Entry 3Q6E (X-ray diffraction, 2.05 A resolution); this record covers chains A and B.

== Chain A ==
Molecule: Insulin A chain
Organism: Homo sapiens
UniProt: P01308 (INS_HUMAN); residues 1-21 here correspond to UniProt positions 90-110 (UniProt number = residue number + 89)
Sequence (21 residues; numbered 1 to 21; the number before each row is that of its first residue):
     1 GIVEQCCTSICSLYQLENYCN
Disulfides: C6-C11

== Chain B ==
Molecule: Insulin B chain
Organism: Homo sapiens
UniProt: P01308 (INS_HUMAN); residues 1-30 here correspond to UniProt positions 25-54 (UniProt number = residue number + 24)
Sequence (30 residues; numbered 1 to 30; the number before each row is that of its first residue):
     1 FVNQHLCGSHLVEALYLVCGERGFFYTPKT
Disordered / not traced: 30
Reported in the primary citation:
  - conformationally variable residues: F1 to Q4

== Interface between chain A and chain B ==
Pairs across the interface (31; chain A residue first):
  V3(A) - L11(B)  hydrophobic
  V3(A) - Y26(B)  hydrophobic
  V3(A) - T27(B)
  V3(A) - P28(B)  hydrophobic
  E4(A) - P28(B)
  C6(A) - H5(B)
  C6(A) - L6(B)  hydrogen bond (backbone-backbone)
  C7(A) - H5(B)  hydrogen bond (backbone-side chain)
  C7(A) - L6(B)
  C7(A) - C7(B)  disulfide
  T8(A) - H5(B)
  S9(A) - H5(B)  hydrogen bond (backbone-side chain)
  I10(A) - N3(B)
  I10(A) - Q4(B)
  I10(A) - H5(B)
  L13(A) - V18(B)  hydrophobic
  L16(A) - L6(B)  hydrophobic
  L16(A) - L11(B)  hydrophobic
  L16(A) - A14(B)  hydrophobic
  L16(A) - L15(B)
  E17(A) - V18(B)
  E17(A) - R22(B)  salt bridge
  Y19(A) - F24(B)
  Y19(A) - F25(B)  hydrogen bond (backbone-backbone)
  C20(A) - C19(B)  disulfide
  C20(A) - R22(B)
  C20(A) - G23(B)
  N21(A) - R22(B)  hydrogen bond (side chain-backbone)
  N21(A) - G23(B)  hydrogen bond (backbone-backbone)
  N21(A) - F24(B)
  N21(A) - F25(B)
Interface residues without a listed pair, chain A (15 interface residues in all): I2, N18
Interface residues without a listed pair, chain B (18 interface residues in all): K29
Cross-chain cystine bridges: C7(A)-C7(B), C20(A)-C19(B)

== In short ==
15 residues of chain A and 18 residues of chain B are in contact; the contacts include 2 disulfide bonds, 6
hydrogen bonds and 1 salt bridge. Polar contacts include E17(A)-R22(B), C7(A)-H5(B) and S9(A)-H5(B). From the
paper: conformational variability at F1(B).
Chain A is Insulin A chain and chain B is Insulin B chain, both from Homo sapiens; the structure, Human
insulin in complex with cucurbit[7]uril, was determined by X-ray diffraction.
